Entry 8ICZ (X-ray diffraction, 3.10 A resolution); this record covers chains P and A of the 3 polymer chains in the assembly.

Chain P:
Molecule: 7-nt DNA strand
Sequence (7 nucleotides; row label = number of the first residue in the row):
     1 TCTAATG
Metal / ion sites: Na+: DT6 (shared with Thr101(A), Val103(A), Ile106(A) of chain A)

Chain A:
Name: Protein (DNA polymerase beta (e.c.2.7.7.7))
Organism: Homo sapiens
UniProt: P06746 (DPOB_HUMAN); residues 2-335 here correspond to UniProt positions 1-334 (UniProt number = residue number - 1)
Chain sequence (335 residues; numbered 1 to 335; the number before each row is that of its first residue):
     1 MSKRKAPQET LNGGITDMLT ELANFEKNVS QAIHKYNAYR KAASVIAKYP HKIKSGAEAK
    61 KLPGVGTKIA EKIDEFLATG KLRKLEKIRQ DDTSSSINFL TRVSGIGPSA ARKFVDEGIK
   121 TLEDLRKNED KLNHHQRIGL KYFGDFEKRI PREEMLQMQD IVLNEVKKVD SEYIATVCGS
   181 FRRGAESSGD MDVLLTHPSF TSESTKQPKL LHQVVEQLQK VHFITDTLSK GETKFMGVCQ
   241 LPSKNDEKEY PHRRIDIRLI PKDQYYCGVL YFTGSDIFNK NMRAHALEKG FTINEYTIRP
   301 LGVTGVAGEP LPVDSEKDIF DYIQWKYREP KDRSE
Not modelled in the structure: 1-8
Metal / ion sites: Na+ site 1 near Leu62 (its only coordinating residue here); Na+ site 2: Thr101, Val103, Ile106 (shared with DT6(P) of chain P)
Curated features (UniProtKB/Swiss-Prot):
  - binding site (K(+)): Lys61
  - binding site (Na(+)): Lys61

How chain P and chain A interact:
Contacting residue pairs (16):
  DA4(P) - Ser109(A)  phosphate contact
  DA5(P) - Gly105(A)  phosphate contact
  DA5(P) - Gly107(A)  hydrogen bond to the phosphate
  DA5(P) - Pro108(A)  phosphate contact
  DA5(P) - Ser109(A)  hydrogen bond to the phosphate
  DA5(P) - Ala110(A)  hydrogen bond to the phosphate
  DT6(P) - Val103(A)  phosphate contact
  DT6(P) - Ser104(A)  phosphate contact
  DT6(P) - Gly105(A)  hydrogen bond to the phosphate
  DT6(P) - Ile106(A)  hydrogen bond to the phosphate
  DT6(P) - Gly107(A)  phosphate contact
  DT6(P) - Lys234(A)  base contact
  DG7(P) - Ser104(A)  phosphate contact
  DG7(P) - Asp190(A)  phosphate contact
  DG7(P) - Arg254(A)  salt bridge to the phosphate
  DG7(P) - Asp256(A)  sugar contact
Other interface residues (no listed pair), chain A (17 interface residues in all): Thr101, His135, Asp192, Met236, Arg258

Summary:
The interface between chain P and chain A involves 4 residues on one side and 17 on the other; the contacts
include 5 hydrogen bonds and 1 salt bridge. Polar pairs include DA5(P)-Gly107(A), DA5(P)-Ser109(A) and
DA5(P)-Ala110(A).
Here chain P is a 7-nt DNA strand and chain A is Protein (DNA polymerase beta (e.c.2.7.7.7)) (Homo sapiens).
Entry 8ICZ (DNA polymerase beta (pol B) (e.c.2.7.7.7) complexed with seven base pairs of DNA; soaked in the
...) was determined by X-ray diffraction together with 1ZQA, 1ZQB, 1ZQC, 1ZQD, 1ZQE, 1ZQG and 28 further
entries from the same study.
